Entry 8Q15 (electron microscopy, 3.60 A resolution); this record covers chains G and J of the 10 polymer chains in the assembly.

== Chain G ==
Molecule: Histone H4
Chain sequence (103 residues; numbered 1 to 103; the number before each row is that of its first residue):
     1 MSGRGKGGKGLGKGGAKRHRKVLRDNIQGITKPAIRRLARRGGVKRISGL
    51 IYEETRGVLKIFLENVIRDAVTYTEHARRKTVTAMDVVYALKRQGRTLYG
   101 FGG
Not modelled in the structure: 1-24

== Chain J ==
Molecule: Widom 601
Sequence (146 nucleotides; numbered -73 to 72; the number before each row is that of its first residue; numbers below 1 keep their minus sign (DC-73 is residue -73)):
   -73 CTGGAGAATCCCGGTGCCGAGGCCGCTCAATTGGTCGTAGACAGCTCTAG
   -23 CACCGCTTAAACGCACGTACGCGCTGTCCCCCGCGTTTTAACCGCCAAGG
    27 GGATTACTCCCTAGTCTCCAGGCACGTGTCACATATATACATCCTG
Not modelled in the structure: -73, 47-72

== How chain G and chain J interact ==
Contacting residue pairs - 8 pairs, chain G then chain J:
  Thr31(G) - DA-13(J)  sugar contact
  Thr31(G) - DC-12(J)  phosphate contact
  Pro33(G) - DA-13(J)  phosphate contact
  Pro33(G) - DC-12(J)  phosphate contact
  Arg37(G) - DA-13(J)  salt bridge to the phosphate
  Lys45(G) - DC-4(J)  salt bridge to the phosphate
  Arg46(G) - DC-4(J)  sugar contact
  Arg78(G) - DA-33(J)  salt bridge to the phosphate
Other interface residues (no listed pair), chain G (8 interface residues in all): Lys32, Thr81
Other interface residues (no listed pair), chain J (6 interface residues in all): DG-24, DA-5

== In short ==
8 residues of chain G face 6 of chain J across their interface, with 3 salt bridges. Polar contacts include
Arg37(G)-DA-13(J), Lys45(G)-DC-4(J) and Arg78(G)-DA-33(J).
Here chain G is Histone H4 and chain J is Widom 601. Entry 8Q15 (CryoEM structure of canonical rice nucleosome
core particle) was determined by electron microscopy (same publication as 8Q16).
